PDB entry 5Z08 | X-ray diffraction, 2.20 A resolution | chains B and D of the 4 polymer chains in the assembly

Chain B:
Molecule: Cenp-I
Organism: Chaetomium thermophilum (strain DSM 1495 / CBS 144.50 / IMI 039719)
Reference sequence: G0SFF7 (G0SFF7_CHATD); numbering as in UniProt (aligned over 1-229)
Chain sequence (229 residues; numbered 1 to 229; the number before each row is that of its first residue):
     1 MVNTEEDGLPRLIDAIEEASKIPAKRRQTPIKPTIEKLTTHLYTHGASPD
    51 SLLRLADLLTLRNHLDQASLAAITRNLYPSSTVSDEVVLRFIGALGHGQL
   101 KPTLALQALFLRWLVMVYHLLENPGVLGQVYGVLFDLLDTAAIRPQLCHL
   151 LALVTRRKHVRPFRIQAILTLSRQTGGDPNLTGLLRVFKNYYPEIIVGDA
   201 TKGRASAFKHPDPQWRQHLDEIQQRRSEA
Not modelled in the structure: 1-7, 198-205

Chain D:
Molecule: Cenp-H
Organism: Thielavia terrestris (strain ATCC 38088 / NRRL 8126)
Reference sequence: G2R207 (G2R207_THITE); numbering as in UniProt (aligned over 184-228)
Chain sequence (45 residues; row label = number of the first residue in the row):
   184 HEAEMKSNRRRWRIMKGAASAIVAGSGIDWVRDERLRDLVLDLPD
Not modelled in the structure: 228
From the paper describing this entry:
  - mutagenesis - I205A/L219A: unchanged binding to thCENP-KFL
  - mutagenesis - R220E/L224A: unchanged binding to Cenp-K
  - mutagenesis - I205A/L219A: decreased binding to Cenp-I (chain B)
  - mutagenesis - I205A/I211A, I205A/L219A: decreased binding to Cenp-K
  - mutagenesis - R220E/L224A: abolished binding to Cenp-I (chain B)

Interface between chain B and chain D:
Pairs across the interface (19):
  Asp57(B) with Arg215(D), salt bridge
  Thr60(B) with Arg215(D)
  Leu61(B) with Arg215(D)
  Glu86(B) with Arg220(D), salt bridge
  Leu89(B) with Val214(D); Arg220(D)
  Arg90(B) with Val214(D); Arg215(D)
  Gly93(B) with Val214(D)
  Leu100(B) with Gly210(D); Asp212(D)
  Gln129(B) with Leu224(D); Asp225(D), hydrogen bond (backbone-backbone); Leu226(D); Pro227(D)
  Val130(B) with Leu224(D), hydrophobic
  Val133(B) with Val223(D), hydrophobic
  Lys158(B) with Asp225(D), salt bridge; Leu226(D)
Interface residues without a listed pair, chain B (15 interface residues in all): Ile92, Asp136, Arg161
Interface residues without a listed pair, chain D (16 interface residues in all): Arg196, Ser203, Ala204, Ala207, Ile211, Trp213
The authors on this interface:
  - specific contacts: Glu86(B)-Arg220(D) (salt bridge), Leu89(B)-Leu224(D) (hydrophobic contact), Val130(B)-Leu224(D) (hydrophobic contact)
  - hot spots on chain D (mutagenesis) - L224A: decreased binding to Cenp-I (chain B)

Summary:
The interface between chain B and chain D involves 15 residues on one side and 16 on the other; the contacts
include 1 hydrogen bond and 3 salt bridges. Polar pairs include Asp57(B)-Arg215(D), Glu86(B)-Arg220(D) and
Lys158(B)-Asp225(D). The paper describes a salt bridge between Glu86(B) and Arg220(D); hydrophobic contacts
between Leu89(B) and Leu224(D) and Val130(B) and Leu224(D). The paper reports that I205A/L219A and L224A of
chain D reduce binding to Cenp-I (chain B); I205A/I211A and I205A/L219A of chain D reduce binding to Cenp-K.
Here chain B is Cenp-I (Chaetomium thermophilum (strain DSM 1495 / CBS 144.50 / IMI 039719)) and chain D is
Cenp-H (Thielavia terrestris (strain ATCC 38088 / NRRL 8126)). Entry 5Z08 (The crystal structure of
kinetochore subunits Cenp-H/I/K triple complex) was determined by X-ray diffraction together with 5Z07 from
the same study.
